Entry 6WQH (electron microscopy, 3.60 A resolution); this record covers chains A and F of the 7 polymer chains in the assembly.

Chain A (and F):
Name: Lon protease
Organism: Meiothermus taiwanensis
Notes: EC 3.4.21.53; chain F of this document is another copy of the same molecule, construct and numbering; everything in this record applies to it too
UniProt: A0A059VAZ3 (A0A059VAZ3_9DEIN); the construct has insertions or renumbered stretches relative to UniProt, so the offset changes along the chain: 0-91 = UniProt 1-92; 93-793 = UniProt 93-793
Amino-acid sequence (794 residues; each row starts with the number of its first residue; numbering starts at 0):
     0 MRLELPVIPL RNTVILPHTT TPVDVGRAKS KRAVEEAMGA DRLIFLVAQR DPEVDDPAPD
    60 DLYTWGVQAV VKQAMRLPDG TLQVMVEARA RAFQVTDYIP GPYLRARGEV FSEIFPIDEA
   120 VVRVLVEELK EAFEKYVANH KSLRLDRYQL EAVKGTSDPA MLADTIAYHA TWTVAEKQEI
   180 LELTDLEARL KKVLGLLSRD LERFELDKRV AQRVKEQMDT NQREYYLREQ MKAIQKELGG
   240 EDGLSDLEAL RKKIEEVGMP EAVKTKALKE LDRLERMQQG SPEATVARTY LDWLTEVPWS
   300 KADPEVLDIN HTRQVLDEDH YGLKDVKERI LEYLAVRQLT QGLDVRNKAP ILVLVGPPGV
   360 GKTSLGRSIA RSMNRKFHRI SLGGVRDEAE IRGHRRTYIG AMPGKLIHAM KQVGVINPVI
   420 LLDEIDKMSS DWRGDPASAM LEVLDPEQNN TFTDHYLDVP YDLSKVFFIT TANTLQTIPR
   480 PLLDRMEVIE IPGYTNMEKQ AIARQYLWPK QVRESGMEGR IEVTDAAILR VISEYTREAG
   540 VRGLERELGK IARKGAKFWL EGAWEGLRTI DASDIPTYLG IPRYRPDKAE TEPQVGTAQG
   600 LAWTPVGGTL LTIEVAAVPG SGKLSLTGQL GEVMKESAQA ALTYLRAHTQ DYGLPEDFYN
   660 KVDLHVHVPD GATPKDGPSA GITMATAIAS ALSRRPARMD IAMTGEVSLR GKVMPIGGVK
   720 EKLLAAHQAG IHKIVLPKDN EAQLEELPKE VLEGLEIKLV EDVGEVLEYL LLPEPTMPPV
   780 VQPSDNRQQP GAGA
Unresolved in the structure: 0-243, 781-793
Covalent attachments: compound 4KZ linked to Ser678
Sequence notes: insertion (92)
Residues lining bound ligands:
  - 4KZ (N-[(1R)-1-(dihydroxyboranyl)-2-phenylethyl]-Nalpha-(pyrazin-2-ylcarbonyl)-L-phenylalaninamide): Leu600, Ala601, Trp602, Thr603, Thr608, Leu610, Met633, Thr672, Pro673, Lys674, Asp675, Gly676, Pro677, Ala679, Ile715, Gly716, Lys721
  - ATP-gamma-S (AGS; phosphothiophosphoric acid-adenylate ester): Asp318, His319, Tyr320, Pro357, Gly358, Val359, Gly360, Lys361, Thr362, Ser363, Asp422, Glu423, Thr470, Tyr493, Ile501, Tyr505, Leu506, Val540, Arg541, Glu544
From the paper describing this entry:
  - binding site for Ig2 substrate: Tyr397, Trp431
  - binding site for ATP-gamma-S: Asp444, Glu446, Arg484, Arg541

Chain A / chain F interface:
Pairs across the interface (52):
  Arg272(A) - Gly279(F)
  Ile308(A) - Lys556(F)
  Glu327(A) - Lys553(F)
  Glu327(A) - Lys556(F)
  Arg328(A) - Arg552(F)
  Glu331(A) - Arg552(F)  salt bridge
  Glu331(A) - Lys553(F)  hydrogen bond (side chain-backbone)
  Ala334(A) - Lys556(F)
  Val335(A) - Glu513(F)
  Val335(A) - Ser514(F)
  Leu338(A) - Gly515(F)
  Leu338(A) - Met516(F)  hydrophobic
  Leu338(A) - Arg519(F)
  Leu338(A) - Leu559(F)  hydrophobic
  Thr339(A) - Gly515(F)  hydrogen bond (side chain-backbone)
  Leu342(A) - Arg512(F)
  Thr396(A) - Ile398(F)
  Ser437(A) - Gly383(F)  hydrogen bond (side chain-backbone)
  Glu446(A) - Arg378(F)  salt bridge
  Asp483(A) - Arg541(F)
  Glu486(A) - Arg545(F)
  Glu631(A) - Gln628(F)
  Val632(A) - Gln628(F)
  Val632(A) - Gly670(F)
  Glu635(A) - Thr626(F)
  Glu635(A) - Gly627(F)  hydrogen bond (side chain-backbone)
  Glu635(A) - Gln628(F)  hydrogen bond (side chain-backbone)
  Gln638(A) - Thr626(F)
  Gln638(A) - His664(F)
  Thr642(A) - Ala615(F)
  Thr642(A) - His664(F)  hydrogen bond
  Arg645(A) - Val617(F)
  Arg645(A) - Asp662(F)  salt bridge
  Ala646(A) - Val617(F)
  Tyr658(A) - Pro618(F)
  Tyr658(A) - Gly619(F)
  Pro677(A) - Asp669(F)
  Glu705(A) - Asp669(F)
  Ser707(A) - Glu613(F)  hydrogen bond
  Leu708(A) - Glu613(F)  hydrogen bond (backbone-side chain)
  Leu708(A) - His664(F)
  Leu708(A) - His666(F)
  Arg709(A) - Glu589(F)  salt bridge
  Arg709(A) - Gln593(F)  hydrogen bond
  Arg709(A) - Thr596(F)
  Arg709(A) - Glu613(F)  salt bridge
  Met713(A) - Pro668(F)  hydrophobic
  Met713(A) - Asp669(F)
  Asp738(A) - Arg584(F)  salt bridge
  Asn739(A) - Arg584(F)
  Ala741(A) - Ile580(F)
  Gln742(A) - Arg584(F)
Also at the interface, not in a pair above, chain A (44 interface residues in all): Asp324, Gln337, Asp343, Lys347, Arg394, Asp434, Pro480, Ala639, Pro714, Glu744, Glu745
Also at the interface, not in a pair above, chain F (44 interface residues in all): Met276, Gln277, Arg385, Gly399, Lys549, Ala555, Trp558, Val614, Ala671

Summary:
The chain A/chain F interface involves 44 residues from each chain, with 9 hydrogen bonds and 6 salt bridges.
Polar contacts include Glu331(A)-Arg552(F), Glu446(A)-Arg378(F) and Arg645(A)-Asp662(F). Ligands of chain A:
ATP-gamma-S. From the paper: a binding site for ATP-gamma-S at Asp444(A), Glu446(A) and Arg484(A) among
others; a binding site for Ig2 substrate at Tyr397(A) and Trp431(A).
Both chains are Lon protease (Meiothermus taiwanensis). Entry 6WQH (Molecular basis for the ATPase-powered
substrate translocation by the Lon AAA+ protease) was determined by electron microscopy.
